1YRU - chains A and B; structure by X-ray diffraction, 2.50 A resolution.

[Chain A]
Name: Bifunctional hemolysin-adenylate cyclase
Organism: Bordetella pertussis
Notes: EC 4.6.1.1; fragment: Calmodulin-sensitive adenylate cyclase
Reference sequence: P15318 (CYAA_BORPE); residues 1-364 here = UniProt positions 1-364
Amino-acid sequence (364 residues; each row starts with the number of its first residue):
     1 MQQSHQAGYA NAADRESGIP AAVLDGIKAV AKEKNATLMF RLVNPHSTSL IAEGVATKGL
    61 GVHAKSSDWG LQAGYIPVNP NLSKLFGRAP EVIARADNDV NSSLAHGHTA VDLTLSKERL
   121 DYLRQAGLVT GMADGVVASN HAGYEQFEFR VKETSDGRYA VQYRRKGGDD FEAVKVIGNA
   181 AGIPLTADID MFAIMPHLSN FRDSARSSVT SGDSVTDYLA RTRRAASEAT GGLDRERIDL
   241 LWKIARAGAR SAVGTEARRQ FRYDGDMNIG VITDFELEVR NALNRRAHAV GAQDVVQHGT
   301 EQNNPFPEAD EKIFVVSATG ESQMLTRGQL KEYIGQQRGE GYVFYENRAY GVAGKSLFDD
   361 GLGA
Disordered / not traced: 1-6, 226-232
From the paper describing this entry:
  - mutagenesis - W242G, R258A/R259A, N304A: decreased catalytic activity with Calmodulin (chain B)
  - mutagenesis - R206A, F306A: unchanged catalytic activity with Calmodulin (chain B)
  - catalytic residues: H63 (proposed by the authors, not directly observed)

[Chain B]
Name: Calmodulin
Organism: Homo sapiens
Reference sequence: P62158 (CALM_HUMAN); residue numbers follow UniProt; this construct covers 75-148
Amino-acid sequence (74 residues; numbered 75 to 148; the number before each row is that of its first residue):
    75 KMKDTDSEEE IREAFRVFDK DGNGYISAAE LRHVMTNLGE KLTDEEVDEM IREADIDGDG
   135 QVNYEEFVQM MTAK
Disordered / not traced: 75-78, 148
Ion coordination: Ca2+ site 1: D93, D95, N97, Y99, E104; Ca2+ site 2: D129, D131, D133, Q135, E140

[Chain A / chain B interface]
Pairs across the interface (57):
  H197(A) - N111(B)  hydrogen bond
  L198(A) - V91(B)  hydrophobic
  L198(A) - V108(B)  hydrophobic
  L198(A) - L112(B)
  S199(A) - N111(B)
  F201(A) - L112(B)
  R202(A) - L112(B)
  R202(A) - G113(B)
  R206(A) - G113(B)  hydrogen bond (side chain-backbone)
  R206(A) - E114(B)  salt bridge
  V215(A) - E114(B)  hydrogen bond (backbone-side chain)
  D234(A) - E123(B)
  R235(A) - E127(B)  salt bridge
  R237(A) - E120(B)  salt bridge
  I238(A) - E123(B)
  I238(A) - E127(B)
  L241(A) - M109(B)  hydrophobic
  L241(A) - E114(B)
  L241(A) - M124(B)  hydrophobic
  W242(A) - F92(B)  hydrophobic
  W242(A) - M124(B)  hydrogen bond (side chain-backbone)
  W242(A) - A128(B)  hydrophobic
  W242(A) - M144(B)  hydrophobic
  I244(A) - M109(B)  hydrophobic
  I244(A) - L112(B)
  I244(A) - E114(B)
  A245(A) - F92(B)
  A245(A) - M109(B)  hydrophobic
  A245(A) - L112(B)  hydrophobic
  R246(A) - D80(B)  salt bridge
  R246(A) - M145(B)
  G248(A) - L112(B)
  A249(A) - A88(B)
  A249(A) - F92(B)  hydrophobic
  R250(A) - D80(B)  salt bridge
  V253(A) - E87(B)
  V253(A) - V91(B)  hydrophobic
  T255(A) - E84(B)
  R258(A) - E87(B)  salt bridge
  R259(A) - D80(B)  salt bridge
  R259(A) - E84(B)  salt bridge
  R338(A) - R90(B)  hydrogen bond (side chain-backbone)
  R338(A) - D93(B)  hydrogen bond (side chain-backbone)
  R338(A) - K94(B)
  R338(A) - D95(B)
  G339(A) - K94(B)
  V343(A) - V91(B)  hydrophobic
  R348(A) - E83(B)  salt bridge
  R348(A) - E84(B)
  R348(A) - E87(B)  salt bridge
  F358(A) - R90(B)
  D360(A) - R90(B)  salt bridge
  D360(A) - G96(B)
  L362(A) - R86(B)  hydrogen bond (backbone-side chain)
  L362(A) - R90(B)
  G363(A) - Y138(B)
  A364(A) - Y138(B)  hydrophobic
Also at the interface, not in a pair above, chain A (37 interface residues in all): S214, T216, L233, Y345, E346
Also at the interface, not in a pair above, chain B (32 interface residues in all): T79, E82, L105, L116, E139

[In short]
37 residues of chain A face 32 of chain B across their interface; the contacts include 7 hydrogen bonds and 11
salt bridges. Polar contacts include R206(A)-E114(B), R235(A)-E127(B) and R237(A)-E120(B). From the paper: the
catalytic residue H63(A); W242G, R258A/R259A and N304A of chain A reduce catalytic activity with Calmodulin
(chain B); 5 substitutions were tested in all.
Here chain A is Bifunctional hemolysin-adenylate cyclase (Bordetella pertussis) and chain B is Calmodulin
(Homo sapiens). Entry 1YRU (Crystal Structure analysis of the adenylyl cyclaes catalytic domain of adenylyl
cyclase toxin of Bordetella pertussis ...) was determined by X-ray diffraction (same publication as 2COL, 1YRT
and 1ZOT).
